4J8W - chains F and I of the 10 polymer chains in the assembly; structure by X-ray diffraction, 2.41 A resolution.

== Chain F ==
Name: Histone H4
Source organism: Xenopus laevis
UniProtKB: P62799 (H4_XENLA); residues 1-102 here correspond to UniProt positions 2-103 (UniProt number = residue number + 1)
Amino-acid sequence (102 residues; numbered 1 to 102; the number before each row is that of its first residue):
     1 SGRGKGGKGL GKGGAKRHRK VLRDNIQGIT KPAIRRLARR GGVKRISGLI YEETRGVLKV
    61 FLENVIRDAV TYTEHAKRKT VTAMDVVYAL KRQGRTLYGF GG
Not modelled in the structure: 1-15
Swiss-Prot annotation at these positions:
  - DNA-binding region: Lys16 to Lys20
  - modified residue: Ser1 (N-acetylserine), Arg3 (Asymmetric dimethylarginine), Lys5 (N6-(2-hydroxyisobutyryl)lysine), Lys8 (N6-(2-hydroxyisobutyryl)lysine), Lys12 (N6-(2-hydroxyisobutyryl)lysine), Lys16 (N6-(2-hydroxyisobutyryl)lysine), Lys20 (N6,N6,N6-trimethyllysine), Lys31 (N6-(2-hydroxyisobutyryl)lysine), Lys44 (N6-(2-hydroxyisobutyryl)lysine), Ser47 (Phosphoserine), Tyr51 (Phosphotyrosine), Lys59 (N6-(2-hydroxyisobutyryl)lysine), Lys77 (N6-(2-hydroxyisobutyryl)lysine), Lys79 (N6-(2-hydroxyisobutyryl)lysine), Tyr88 (Phosphotyrosine), Lys91 (N6-(2-hydroxyisobutyryl)lysine)
  - cross-link (Glycyl lysine isopeptide (Lys-Gly)): Lys31 (interchain with G-Cter in UFM1), Lys91 (interchain with G-Cter in ubiquitin)
Ligand contacts: 1MK (chlorido(eta-6-p-cymene)(N-fluorophenyl-2-pyridinecarbothioamide)osmium(II)): Met84, Tyr88, Gly101

== Chain I ==
Molecule: 145-nt DNA strand
Sequence (145 nucleotides; row label = number of the first residue in the row; numbers below 1 keep their minus sign (DA-72 is residue -72)):
   -72 ATCAATATCC ACCTGCAGAT ACTACCAAAA GTGTATTTGG AAACTGCTCC ATCAAAAGGC
   -12 ATGTTCAGCT GAATCAGCTG AACATGCCTT TTGATGGAGC AGTTTCCAAA TACACTTTTG
    48 GTAGTATCTG CAGGTGGATA TTGAT

== Interface between chain F and chain I ==
Residue-residue contacts (13):
  Arg35(F) with DA8(I), salt bridge to the phosphate
  Arg45(F) with DT6(I), base contact; DG7(I), sugar contact; DA8(I), phosphate contact
  Ile46(F) with DG7(I), sugar contact; DA8(I), hydrogen bond to the phosphate
  Ser47(F) with DG7(I), phosphate contact
  Gly48(F) with DG7(I), hydrogen bond to the phosphate
  Arg78(F) with DC27(I), phosphate contact; DA28(I), phosphate contact
  Lys79(F) with DG26(I), salt bridge to the phosphate; DC27(I), hydrogen bond to the phosphate
  Thr80(F) with DC27(I), hydrogen bond to the phosphate
Interface residues without a listed pair, chain F (11 interface residues in all): Arg39, Lys44, Lys77
Interface residues without a listed pair, chain I (7 interface residues in all): DA9

== In short ==
11 residues of chain F and 7 residues of chain I are in contact, with 4 hydrogen bonds and 2 salt bridges.
Polar contacts include Ile46(F)-DA8(I), Gly48(F)-DG7(I) and Lys79(F)-DC27(I). Chain F binds compound 1MK. From
UniProt: a DNA-binding region on chain F.
Here chain F is Histone H4 (Xenopus laevis) and chain I is a 145-nt DNA strand. Entry 4J8W (X-ray structure of
NCP145 with chlorido(eta-6-p-cymene)(N-fluorophenyl-2-pyridinecarbothioamide)osmium(II)) was determined by
X-ray diffraction, deposited together with 4J8V, 4J8X and 4J8U.
